PDB entry 2YDY | X-ray diffraction, 2.25 A resolution | chain A

[Chain A]
Name: Methionine adenosyltransferase 2 subunit beta
Source organism: Homo sapiens
UniProt: Q9NZL9 (MAT2B_HUMAN); residues 28-334 here correspond to UniProt positions 17-323 (UniProt number = residue number - 11)
Amino-acid sequence (315 residues; row label = number of the first residue in the row):
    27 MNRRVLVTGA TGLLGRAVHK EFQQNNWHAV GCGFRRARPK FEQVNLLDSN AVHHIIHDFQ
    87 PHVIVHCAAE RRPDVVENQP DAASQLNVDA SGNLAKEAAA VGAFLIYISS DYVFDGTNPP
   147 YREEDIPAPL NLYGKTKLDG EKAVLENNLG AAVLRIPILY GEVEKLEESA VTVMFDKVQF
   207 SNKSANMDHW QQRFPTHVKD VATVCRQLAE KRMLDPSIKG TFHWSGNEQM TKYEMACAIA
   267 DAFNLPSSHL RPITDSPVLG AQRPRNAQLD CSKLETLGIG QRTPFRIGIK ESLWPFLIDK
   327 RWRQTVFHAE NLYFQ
Not modelled in the structure: 27, 60-77, 95-113, 325-341
Modified positions: Mse27 (selenomethionine); Mse200, Mse213, Mse239, Mse256, Mse261 (selenomethionine; parent Met)
Sequence notes: expression tag (27, 335-341)
Reported in the primary citation:
  - conformationally variable residues (loop rearrangement): Ser282 to Arg289
  - catalytic residues: Ser136, Tyr159 (by similarity / conservation)

[Overview]
The paper reports catalytic residues Ser136 and Tyr159; conformational variability at Ser282.
Chain A is Methionine adenosyltransferase 2 subunit beta (Homo sapiens); the structure, Crystal structure of
human S-adenosylmethionine synthetase 2, beta subunit in Orthorhombic crystal form, was determined by X-ray
diffraction, deposited together with 2YDX.
